Entry 8RPX (X-ray diffraction, 1.81 A resolution); this record covers chains A and B of the 4 polymer chains in the assembly.

Chain A (and B):
Protein: Restriction endonuclease (NhoI)
From: Nitrolancea hollandica
Notes: chain B of this document is another copy of the same molecule, construct and numbering; everything in this record applies to it too
UniProt: I4EG67 (I4EG67_9BACT); numbering as in UniProt (aligned over 1-169)
Sequence (171 residues; numbered -1 to 169; the number before each row is that of its first residue; numbers below 1 keep their minus sign (Gly-1 is residue -1)):
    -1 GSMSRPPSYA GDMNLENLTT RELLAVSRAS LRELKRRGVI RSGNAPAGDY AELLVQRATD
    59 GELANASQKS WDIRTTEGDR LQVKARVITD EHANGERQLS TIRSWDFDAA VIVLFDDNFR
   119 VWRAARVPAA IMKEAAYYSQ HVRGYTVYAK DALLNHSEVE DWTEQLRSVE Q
Unresolved in the structure: -1 to 11 (chain B: -1 to 12, 169)
Differences from the reference sequence: expression tag (-1 to 0)
Metal / ion sites: Ca2+: Asp70, Gln80, Val81 (shared with 1 residue of chain F; 1 residue of chain G)
What the authors report for this chain:
  - binding site for the 9-nt DNA strand: Ser137, Thr144
  - binding site for the 9-nt DNA strand: Asn42, Ser65, Arg84, Gln96, Ser98, Arg101
  - mutagenesis - R84H: decreased catalytic activity on methylated DNA
  - mutagenesis - R84H: abolished catalytic activity on 5hmC bases in the target
  - binding site for the 9-nt DNA strand: His139, Val140
  - mutagenesis - H139A: decreased catalytic activity
  - mutagenesis - V140A: decreased stability

How chain A and chain B interact:
Residue-residue contacts (57; chain A residue first):
  Leu13(A) - Ala27(B)  hydrophobic
  Leu13(A) - Ser28(B)
  Leu13(A) - Glu31(B)
  Leu13(A) - Arg35(B)  hydrogen bond (backbone-side chain)
  Glu14(A) - Glu31(B)
  Glu14(A) - Arg35(B)  hydrogen bond (backbone-side chain)
  Leu16(A) - Arg35(B)  hydrogen bond (backbone-side chain)
  Thr17(A) - Arg35(B)
  Thr18(A) - Arg35(B)  hydrogen bond
  Thr18(A) - Val37(B)
  Arg19(A) - Arg118(B)
  Leu21(A) - Glu31(B)
  Leu21(A) - Leu32(B)  hydrophobic
  Leu21(A) - Arg35(B)
  Leu22(A) - Leu32(B)  hydrophobic
  Leu22(A) - Tyr48(B)
  Leu22(A) - Phe117(B)
  Val24(A) - Val24(B)  hydrophobic
  Ser25(A) - Pro44(B)
  Arg26(A) - Val85(B)
  Arg26(A) - Asp115(B)  salt bridge
  Arg26(A) - Phe117(B)
  Ala27(A) - Leu13(B)
  Ser28(A) - Leu13(B)
  Arg30(A) - Asp115(B)  salt bridge
  Glu31(A) - Leu13(B)
  Glu31(A) - Glu14(B)
  Glu31(A) - Leu21(B)
  Leu32(A) - Leu21(B)  hydrophobic
  Leu32(A) - Leu22(B)  hydrophobic
  Arg34(A) - Glu14(B)  salt bridge
  Arg35(A) - Leu13(B)  hydrogen bond (side chain-backbone)
  Arg35(A) - Glu14(B)  hydrogen bond (side chain-backbone)
  Arg35(A) - Leu16(B)  hydrogen bond (side chain-backbone)
  Arg35(A) - Thr17(B)
  Arg35(A) - Thr18(B)
  Arg35(A) - Leu21(B)
  Val37(A) - Thr18(B)
  Pro44(A) - Ser25(B)
  Tyr48(A) - Leu22(B)
  Val85(A) - Arg26(B)
  Arg101(A) - Arg101(B)
  Arg101(A) - His139(B)  hydrogen bond (side chain-backbone)
  Arg101(A) - Val140(B)
  Asp115(A) - Arg26(B)  salt bridge
  Asp115(A) - Arg30(B)  salt bridge
  Phe117(A) - Leu22(B)
  Phe117(A) - Arg26(B)
  Arg118(A) - Arg19(B)
  Gln138(A) - Arg141(B)  hydrogen bond (backbone-side chain)
  His139(A) - Arg101(B)  hydrogen bond (backbone-side chain)
  His139(A) - Arg141(B)  hydrogen bond (backbone-side chain)
  Val140(A) - Arg101(B)
  Val140(A) - Val140(B)
  Arg141(A) - Gln138(B)  hydrogen bond (side chain-backbone)
  Arg141(A) - His139(B)  hydrogen bond (side chain-backbone)
  Gln169(A) - Arg19(B)
Also at the interface, not in a pair above, chain A (35 interface residues in all): Asn15, Ala23, Ala43, Asn116
Also at the interface, not in a pair above, chain B (34 interface residues in all): Asn15, Arg34, Ala43, Lys67, Asn116

Overview:
35 residues of chain A and 34 residues of chain B are in contact; the contacts include 13 hydrogen bonds and 5
salt bridges. Polar pairs include Arg26(A)-Asp115(B), Arg30(A)-Asp115(B) and Arg34(A)-Glu14(B). From the
paper: a binding site for the 9-nt DNA strand at Ser137(A), Thr144(A) and Asn42(A) among others; R84H of chain
A reduces catalytic activity on methylated DNA; 3 substitutions were tested in all.
Chain A and chain B are both Restriction endonuclease (NhoI) (Nitrolancea hollandica); the structure, NhoI
restriction endonuclease in complex with quadruply methylated DNA target, was determined by X-ray diffraction,
deposited together with 8Q5M, 8Q5N and 8Q5O.
